Entry 1Z7S (X-ray diffraction, 3.20 A resolution); this record covers chains 3 and 4 of the 4 polymer chains in the assembly.

Chain 3:
Protein: Human coxsackievirus A21
Organism: Human coxsackievirus A21
Notes: fragment: Viral Protein 3
Reference sequence: Q71LY2 (Q71LY2_9ENTO); residues 1-240 here correspond to UniProt positions 342-581 (UniProt number = residue number + 341)
Sequence (240 residues; numbered 1 to 240; the number before each row is that of its first residue):
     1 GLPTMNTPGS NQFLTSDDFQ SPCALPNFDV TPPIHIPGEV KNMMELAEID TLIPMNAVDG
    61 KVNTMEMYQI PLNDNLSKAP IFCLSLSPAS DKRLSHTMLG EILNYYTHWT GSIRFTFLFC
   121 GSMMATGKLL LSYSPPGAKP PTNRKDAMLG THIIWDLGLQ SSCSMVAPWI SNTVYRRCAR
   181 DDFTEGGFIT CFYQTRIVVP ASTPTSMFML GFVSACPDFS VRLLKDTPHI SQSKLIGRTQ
Not modelled in the structure: 240

Chain 4:
Protein: Human coxsackievirus A21
Organism: Human coxsackievirus A21
Notes: fragment: Viral Protein 4
Reference sequence: Q71LY2 (Q71LY2_9ENTO); numbering as in UniProt (aligned over 2-69)
Sequence (68 residues; each row starts with the number of its first residue):
     2 GAQVSTQKTG AHENQNVAAN GSTINYTTIN YYKDSASNSA TRQDLSQDPS KFTEPVKDLM
    62 LKTAPALN

Interface between chain 3 and chain 4:
Pairs across the interface - 33 pairs, chain 3 then chain 4:
  Asp18(3) - Ser40(4)
  Asp18(3) - Ala41(4)  hydrogen bond (side chain-backbone)
  Gln20(3) - Ile30(4)  hydrogen bond (side chain-backbone)
  Gln20(3) - Asn31(4)
  Gln20(3) - Tyr32(4)  hydrogen bond (side chain-backbone)
  Gln20(3) - Tyr33(4)
  Gln20(3) - Ser38(4)
  Gln20(3) - Ser40(4)
  Ser21(3) - Tyr33(4)
  Ser21(3) - Ser38(4)  hydrogen bond (backbone-side chain)
  Pro22(3) - Tyr33(4)  hydrophobic
  Pro22(3) - Ser38(4)
  Cys23(3) - Asp35(4)
  Cys23(3) - Ser38(4)  hydrogen bond (backbone-side chain)
  Pro26(3) - Asp35(4)
  Asn27(3) - Asp35(4)  hydrogen bond (backbone-side chain)
  Gly38(3) - Lys52(4)
  Gly38(3) - Phe53(4)
  Glu39(3) - Lys52(4)
  Glu39(3) - Phe53(4)
  Val40(3) - Phe53(4)  hydrophobic
  Lys41(3) - Asp45(4)  salt bridge
  Lys41(3) - Ser47(4)
  Glu45(3) - Gln48(4)
  Glu45(3) - Asp49(4)  hydrogen bond (side chain-backbone)
  Glu45(3) - Pro50(4)
  Glu48(3) - Pro50(4)
  Glu48(3) - Thr54(4)
  Ile49(3) - Phe53(4)  hydrophobic
  Ile49(3) - Thr54(4)
  Gln160(3) - Pro66(4)
  Gln160(3) - Ala67(4)  hydrogen bond (side chain-backbone)
  Gln160(3) - Leu68(4)  hydrogen bond (side chain-backbone)
Interface residues without a listed pair, chain 3 (21 interface residues in all): Phe19, Leu25, Phe28, Asn42, Leu46, Leu159
Interface residues without a listed pair, chain 4 (21 interface residues in all): Ala37, Asn39

Summary:
Chain 3 and chain 4 each contribute 21 residues to their interface; the contacts include 9 hydrogen bonds and
1 salt bridge. Polar pairs include Lys41(3)-Asp45(4), Asp18(3)-Ala41(4) and Gln20(3)-Ile30(4).
Here chain 3 is Human coxsackievirus A21 and chain 4 is Human coxsackievirus A21, both from Human
coxsackievirus A21. Entry 1Z7S (The crystal structure of coxsackievirus A21) was determined by X-ray
diffraction together with 1Z7Z from the same study.
